8WJN - chains G and H of the 5 polymer chains in the assembly; structure by electron microscopy, 5.58 A resolution (low resolution: residue-level contacts below are approximate; hydrogen-bond / salt-bridge calls are withheld).

[Chain G]
Molecule: Non-structural maintenance of chromosome element 3
Source organism: Saccharomyces cerevisiae S288C
Reference sequence: Q05541 (NSE3_YEAST); residues 1-303 here = UniProt positions 1-303
Sequence (303 residues; row label = number of the first residue in the row):
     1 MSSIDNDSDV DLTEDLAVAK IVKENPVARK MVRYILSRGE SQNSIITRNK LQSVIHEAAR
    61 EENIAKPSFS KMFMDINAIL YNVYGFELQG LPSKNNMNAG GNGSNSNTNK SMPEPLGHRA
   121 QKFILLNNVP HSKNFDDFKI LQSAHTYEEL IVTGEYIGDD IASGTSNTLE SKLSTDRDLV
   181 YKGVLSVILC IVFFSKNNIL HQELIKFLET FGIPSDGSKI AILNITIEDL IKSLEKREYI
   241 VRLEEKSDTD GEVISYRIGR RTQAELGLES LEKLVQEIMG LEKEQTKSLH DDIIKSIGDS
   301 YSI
Disordered / not traced: 1-10, 98-113

[Chain H]
Molecule: Non-structural maintenance of chromosomes element 4
Source organism: Saccharomyces cerevisiae S288C
Reference sequence: A0A6L0Z6W9 (A0A6L0Z6W9_YEASX); residues 1-402 here = UniProt positions 1-402
Sequence (402 residues; numbered 1 to 402; the number before each row is that of its first residue):
     1 MSSTVISRKR RNSTVTEPDS SGETRKQKKS RSDEKSSSSK DGDPQLEFKV LQGYRDLESE
    61 MHKGRAQVTR TGDIGVAMDN LNAVDSLFNK VIGIKNNGLF AHDARAMVSI SELAQISVRN
   121 LKFDDSRSMV NLENIVNSLK RYMLKEHFKL NNIAENRNDL TLAADEQSAA DQQEESDGDI
   181 DRTPDDNHTD KATSSFKATS MRHSYLQQFS HYNEFSQFNW FRIGALYNTI SKNAPITDHL
   241 MGPLSIEKKP RVLTQRRRNN DQVGEKITAE KITQHSLNST QQETTPEQVK KCFKKLSKKL
   301 GPEGSINLFK FIIDPNSFSR SIENLFYTSF LIKEGKLLME HDEEGLPTIK IKQSISHTDS
   361 RSKEIERQRR RAAHQNHIIF QMDMPTWRKL IKKYNITSPF LD
Disordered / not traced: 1-38, 160-198, 247-291

[Chain G / chain H interface]
Contacting residue pairs - 67 pairs, chain G then chain H:
  Glu40(G) with Pro235(H); Ile236(H); Thr237(H)
  Phe86(G) with Pro235(H)
  Leu126(G) with Lys232(H); Asn233(H); Ala234(H)
  Asn127(G) with Asn233(H); Ala234(H); Pro235(H)
  His131(G) with Thr229(H); Ile230(H); Asn233(H)
  Asp136(G) with Thr229(H)
  Lys139(G) with Thr229(H)
  Ile140(G) with Ala225(H); Leu226(H); Thr229(H)
  Ser143(G) with Ala225(H)
  Ala144(G) with Asn219(H); Arg222(H)
  Tyr147(G) with Lys145(H); Ser216(H); Gln217(H); Phe218(H); Asn219(H); Phe221(H)
  Glu148(G) with Lys145(H); Lys149(H)
  Thr153(G) with Leu150(H)
  Leu179(G) with Phe221(H); Gly224(H)
  Val180(G) with Phe221(H)
  Lys182(G) with Tyr227(H); Ile236(H)
  Gly183(G) with Ile223(H); Gly224(H)
  Val184(G) with Trp220(H)
  Leu185(G) with Tyr227(H)
  Ser186(G) with Ile223(H)
  Cys190(G) with Leu139(H)
  Phe194(G) with Val130(H); Asn131(H); Leu132(H)
  Phe207(G) with Leu132(H)
  Thr210(G) with Tyr212(H)
  Phe211(G) with Val136(H); Lys140(H); Tyr212(H)
  Gly212(G) with Phe215(H)
  Ile213(G) with Phe215(H); Trp220(H)
  Ile220(G) with Phe215(H)
  Tyr239(G) with Tyr227(H)
  Glu265(G) with Ser231(H); Lys232(H); Asn233(H)
  Leu274(G) with Leu226(H)
  Glu277(G) with Tyr142(H); Arg222(H); Leu226(H)
  Ile278(G) with Ser138(H); Leu139(H); Arg141(H); Tyr142(H)
  Met279(G) with Arg141(H)
  Asp292(G) with Val130(H)
Other interface residues (no listed pair), chain G (45 interface residues in all): Leu125, His145, Thr146, Asp176, Ile191, Glu209, Leu266, Lys273, Gly280, Leu281
Other interface residues (no listed pair), chain H (39 interface residues in all): Ile135, Arg202, Glu214, Asp238

[Summary]
The interface between chain G and chain H involves 45 residues on one side and 39 on the other.
Chain G is Non-structural maintenance of chromosome element 3 and chain H is Non-structural maintenance of
chromosomes element 4, both from Saccharomyces cerevisiae S288C; the structure, Cryo-EM structure of 6-subunit
Smc5/6 head region, was determined by electron microscopy, deposited together with 7YLM, 7YMD, 7YQH, 8HQS,
8I13, 8I21 and 6 further entries.
